8HC6 - chains H and L of the 4 polymer chains in the assembly; structure by electron microscopy, 4.69 A resolution (low resolution: residue-level contacts below are approximate; hydrogen-bond / salt-bridge calls are withheld).

Chain H:
Name: Heavy chain of YB9-258 Fab
Source organism: Homo sapiens
Notes: antibody fragment or engineered binder
Amino-acid sequence (220 residues; row label = number of the first residue in the row):
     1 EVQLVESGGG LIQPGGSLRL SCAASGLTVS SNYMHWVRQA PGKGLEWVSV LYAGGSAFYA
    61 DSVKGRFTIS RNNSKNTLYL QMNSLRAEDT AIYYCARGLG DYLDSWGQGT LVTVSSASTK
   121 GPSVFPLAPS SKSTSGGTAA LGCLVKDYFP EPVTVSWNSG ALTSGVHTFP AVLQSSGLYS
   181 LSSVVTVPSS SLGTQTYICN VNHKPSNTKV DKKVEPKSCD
Unresolved in the structure: 132-137
Disulfide bonds: Cys22-Cys95, Cys143-Cys199

Chain L:
Name: Light chain of YB9-258
Source organism: Homo sapiens
Amino-acid sequence (215 residues; each row starts with the number of its first residue):
     1 DIQMTQSPSS VSASVGDRVT ITCRASQGIG SWLAWYQQKP GKAPQLLIYA ASTLQSGVPP
    61 RFSGSGSGTD FTLTITSLQP EDFASYYCQQ ANSVLALTFG GGTKVEIKRT VAAPSVFIFP
   121 PSDEQLKSGT ASVVCLLNNF YPREAKVQWK VDNALQSGNS QESVTEQDSK DSTYSLSSTL
   181 TLSKADYEKH KVYACEVTHQ GLSSPVTKSF NRGEC
Disulfide bonds: Cys23-Cys88, Cys135-Cys195

How chain H and chain L interact:
Pairs across the interface (58):
  Tyr33(H) - Leu95(L)
  His35(H) - Leu97(L)
  Val37(H) - Phe99(L)
  Gln39(H) - Gln38(L)
  Gly44(H) - Tyr87(L)
  Leu45(H) - Phe99(L)
  Trp47(H) - Ala96(L)
  Trp47(H) - Leu97(L)
  Val50(H) - Leu95(L)
  Val50(H) - Leu97(L)
  Tyr52(H) - Val94(L)
  Tyr52(H) - Leu95(L)
  Gly100(H) - Leu95(L)
  Asp101(H) - Trp32(L)
  Asp101(H) - Gln89(L)
  Asp101(H) - Ala91(L)
  Asp101(H) - Leu95(L)
  Tyr102(H) - Tyr36(L)
  Tyr102(H) - Leu46(L)
  Tyr102(H) - Tyr49(L)
  Leu103(H) - Tyr36(L)
  Leu103(H) - Leu46(L)
  Asp104(H) - Leu46(L)
  Trp106(H) - Tyr36(L)
  Trp106(H) - Pro44(L)
  Gly107(H) - Ala43(L)
  Phe125(H) - Gln125(L)
  Phe125(H) - Ser128(L)
  Pro126(H) - Ser122(L)
  Pro126(H) - Gln125(L)
  Leu127(H) - Phe119(L)
  Leu127(H) - Val134(L)
  Ala128(H) - Phe119(L)
  Ala128(H) - Pro120(L)
  Pro129(H) - Phe119(L)
  Ser130(H) - Lys208(L)
  Ser130(H) - Phe210(L)
  Thr138(H) - Phe117(L)
  Ala140(H) - Phe119(L)
  Leu144(H) - Ser132(L)
  His167(H) - Asn138(L)
  His167(H) - Ser175(L)
  Thr168(H) - Thr165(L)
  Phe169(H) - Ser163(L)
  Phe169(H) - Thr165(L)
  Phe169(H) - Ser175(L)
  Phe169(H) - Leu176(L)
  Phe169(H) - Ser177(L)
  Pro170(H) - Val164(L)
  Pro170(H) - Thr165(L)
  Val172(H) - Gln161(L)
  Val172(H) - Ser163(L)
  Leu173(H) - Gln161(L)
  Gln174(H) - Gln161(L)
  Ser182(H) - Thr179(L)
  Val184(H) - Leu136(L)
  Lys217(H) - Pro120(L)
  Asp220(H) - Asp123(L)
Other interface residues (no listed pair), chain H (43 interface residues in all): Lys43, Glu46, Phe58, Tyr94, Ala139, Ser180, Lys212
Other interface residues (no listed pair), chain L (43 interface residues in all): Ala34, Lys42, Gln45, Gly100, Glu124, Glu162, Glu166

Summary:
Chain H and chain L each contribute 43 residues to their interface.
Chain H is Heavy chain of YB9-258 Fab and chain L is Light chain of YB9-258, both from Homo sapiens; the
structure, SARS-CoV-2 Omicron BA.1 spike trimer (6P) in complex with YB9-258 Fab, focused refinement of Fab
region, was determined by electron microscopy together with 8HC2, 8HC3, 8HC7, 8HC8, 8HC9, 8HCA and 8HCB from
the same study.
